6C4D - chain A; structure by X-ray diffraction, 2.52 A resolution.

# Chain A
Name: Receptor-interacting serine/threonine-protein kinase 1
Source organism: Homo sapiens
Notes: EC 2.7.11.1
UniProt: Q13546 (RIPK1_HUMAN); numbering as in UniProt (aligned over 2-294)
Sequence (297 residues; row label = number of the first residue in the row; numbers below 1 keep their minus sign (Gly-2 is residue -2)):
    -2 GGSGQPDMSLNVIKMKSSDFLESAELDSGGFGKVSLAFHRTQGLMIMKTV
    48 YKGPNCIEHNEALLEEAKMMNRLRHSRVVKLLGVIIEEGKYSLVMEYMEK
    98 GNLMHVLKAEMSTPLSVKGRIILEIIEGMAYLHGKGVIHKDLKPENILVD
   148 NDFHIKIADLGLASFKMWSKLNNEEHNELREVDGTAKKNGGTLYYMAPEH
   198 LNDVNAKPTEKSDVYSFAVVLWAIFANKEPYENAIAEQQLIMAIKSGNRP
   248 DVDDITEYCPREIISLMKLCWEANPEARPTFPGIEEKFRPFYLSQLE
Disordered / not traced: -2 to 7, 20-26, 175-187
Sequence notes: expression tag (-2 to 1); conflict Ala34 (Cys in Q13546), Ala127 (Cys in Q13546), Ala233 (Cys in Q13546), Ala240 (Cys in Q13546)
Small-molecule neighbours: EJP ((3S)-3-(2-benzyl-3-chloro-7-oxo-2,4,5,7-tetrahydro-6H-pyrazolo[3,4-c]pyridin-6-yl)-5-methyl-4-oxo-2,3,4,5-tetrahydro-1,5-benzoxazepine-8-carbonitrile): Phe28, Val31, Ile43, Met44, Lys45, Met67, Leu70, Val75, Val76, Leu78, Leu90, Val91, Met92, Leu129, Val134, His136, Ile154, Ala155, Asp156, Leu157, Leu159, Ser161, Phe162
UniProt features mapped onto this chain:
  - active site: Asp138 (Proton acceptor)
  - binding site (ATP): Leu23 to Val31, Lys45
  - modified residue (Phosphoserine): Ser6, Ser20, Ser25, Ser161, Ser166
  - natural variant: Ala64 (A64V: In a colorectal adenocarcinoma sample), Val81 (V81I: In a colorectal adenocarcinoma sample), Ala220 (A220V: In a colorectal adenocarcinoma sample)
  - mutagenesis: Ser25 (S25D: Phophomimetic mutant. Significant loss of kinase activity), Lys45 (K45A: Abolishes kinase activity), Ser161 (S161A: Decreases RIPK1 kinase activity; S161E: No effect on RIPK1 autophosphorylation)

# In short
Bound to chain A: compound EJP. UniProt lists active-site residue Asp138, 10 ATP-binding residues and 3
mutagenesis sites.
Chain A is Receptor-interacting serine/threonine-protein kinase 1 (Homo sapiens); the structure, Structure
based design of RIP1 kinase inhibitors, was determined by X-ray diffraction (same publication as 6C3E).
